PDB entry 3BAR | X-ray diffraction, 1.90 A resolution | chains A and B

# Chain A (and B)
Molecule: Orotidine 5'-phosphate decarboxylase
From: Plasmodium falciparum
Notes: EC 4.1.1.23; chain B of this document is another copy of the same molecule, construct and numbering; everything in this record applies to it too
UniProtKB: Q8T6J6 (Q8T6J6_PLAFA); residue numbers follow UniProt; this construct covers 1-323
Chain sequence (342 residues; each row starts with the number of its first residue; numbers below 1 keep their minus sign (Met-18 is residue -18)):
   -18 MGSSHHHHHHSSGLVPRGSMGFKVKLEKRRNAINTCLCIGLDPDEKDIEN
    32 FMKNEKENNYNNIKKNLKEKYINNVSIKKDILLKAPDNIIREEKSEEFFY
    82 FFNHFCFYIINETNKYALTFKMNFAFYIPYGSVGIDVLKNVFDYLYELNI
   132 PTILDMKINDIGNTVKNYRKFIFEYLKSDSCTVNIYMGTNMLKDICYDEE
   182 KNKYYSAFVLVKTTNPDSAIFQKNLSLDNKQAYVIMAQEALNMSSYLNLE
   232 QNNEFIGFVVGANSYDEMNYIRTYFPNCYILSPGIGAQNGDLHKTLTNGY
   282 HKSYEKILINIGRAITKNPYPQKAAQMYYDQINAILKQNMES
Not modelled in the structure: -18 to -2, 322-323 (chain B: -18 to -1, 322-323)
Sequence notes: expression tag (-18 to 0)
Glycans and other covalent adducts: uridine-5'-monophosphate (U5P) linked to Lys138
Small-molecule neighbours:
  - uridine-5'-monophosphate (U5P), molecule 1: Asp23, Lys102, Asn104, Asp136, Thr194, Thr195, Val240, Pro264, Ile266, Ala268, Gln269, Asn291, Ile292, Gly293, Arg294
  - uridine-5'-monophosphate (U5P), molecule 2: Asp141, Ile142, Thr145, Met168

# How chain A and chain B interact
Pairs across the interface (105; chain A residue first):
  Glu26(A) with Lys151(B), salt bridge
  Asn104(A) with Asp141(B), hydrogen bond; Thr145(B)
  Phe105(A) with Phe105(B), hydrophobic; Ile109(B), hydrophobic; Tyr149(B)
  Ala106(A) with Thr145(B); Asn148(B); Tyr149(B)
  Phe107(A) with Thr145(B); Asn148(B)
  Ile109(A) with Phe105(B), hydrophobic; Ile116(B), hydrophobic; Phe152(B)
  Pro110(A) with Asn148(B); Phe152(B), hydrophobic; Tyr156(B)
  Tyr111(A) with Lys151(B); Tyr156(B)
  Gly112(A) with Ile116(B); Tyr156(B)
  Ser113(A) with Ser113(B); Ile116(B); Asp117(B), hydrogen bond
  Ile116(A) with Ile109(B), hydrophobic; Gly112(B); Ser113(B)
  Asp117(A) with Ser113(B), hydrogen bond
  Lys138(A) with Asn140(B); Asp141(B), salt bridge
  Asn140(A) with Lys138(B); Asn140(B); Asn165(B); Leu191(B)
  Asp141(A) with Asn104(B), hydrogen bond; Lys138(B), salt bridge
  Ile142(A) with Thr195(B); Gln269(B); Arg294(B)
  Asn144(A) with Arg294(B), hydrogen bond
  Thr145(A) with Asn104(B); Ala106(B); Phe107(B)
  Asn148(A) with Ala106(B); Phe107(B); Pro110(B)
  Tyr149(A) with Phe105(B); Ala106(B); Ile109(B), hydrophobic
  Lys151(A) with Glu26(B), salt bridge; Tyr111(B)
  Phe152(A) with Ile109(B); Pro110(B), hydrophobic
  Tyr156(A) with Tyr111(B); Gly112(B)
  Asn165(A) with Asn140(B); Asn165(B), hydrogen bond
  Ile166(A) with Phe202(B)
  Tyr167(A) with Tyr167(B), hydrophobic; Phe202(B); Gln203(B); Ala213(B); Met217(B)
  Met168(A) with Leu191(B), hydrophobic; Thr194(B); Asn196(B), hydrogen bond (backbone-side chain); Ser199(B); Gln203(B)
  Gly169(A) with Asp198(B); Ile201(B)
  Thr170(A) with Asp198(B), hydrogen bond (backbone-side chain)
  Asn171(A) with Asp198(B), hydrogen bond (backbone-side chain)
  Leu191(A) with Asn140(B); Met168(B), hydrophobic
  Thr194(A) with Met168(B)
  Thr195(A) with Ile142(B)
  Asn196(A) with Met168(B), hydrogen bond (side chain-backbone)
  Asp198(A) with Gly169(B); Thr170(B), hydrogen bond (side chain-backbone); Asn171(B), hydrogen bond (side chain-backbone)
  Ser199(A) with Met168(B)
  Ile201(A) with Gly169(B); Glu220(B)
  Phe202(A) with Ile166(B); Tyr167(B); Ile216(B), hydrophobic; Met217(B), hydrophobic; Glu220(B)
  Gln203(A) with Tyr167(B); Met168(B)
  Asn205(A) with Leu208(B)
  Leu206(A) with Ser207(B); Ala213(B), hydrophobic
  Ser207(A) with Leu206(B); Ser207(B), hydrogen bond (backbone-backbone)
  Leu208(A) with Asn205(B); Leu206(B)
  Ala213(A) with Tyr167(B); Leu206(B), hydrophobic
  Met217(A) with Tyr167(B); Phe202(B), hydrophobic
  Glu220(A) with Ile201(B); Phe202(B)
  Gln269(A) with Ile142(B)
  Arg294(A) with Asn144(B), hydrogen bond
Also at the interface, not in a pair above, chain A (52 interface residues in all): Met137, Pro197, Tyr214, Ile216
Also at the interface, not in a pair above, chain B (52 interface residues in all): Met137, Pro197, Tyr214

# In short
The chain A/chain B interface involves 52 residues from each chain; the contacts include 14 hydrogen bonds and
4 salt bridges. Polar pairs include Glu26(A)-Lys151(B), Lys138(A)-Asp141(B) and Asn104(A)-Asp141(B). Ligands
of chain A: uridine-5'-monophosphate. Uridine-5'-monophosphate is covalently linked to Lys138(A).
Both chains are Orotidine 5'-phosphate decarboxylase (Plasmodium falciparum). Entry 3BAR (Crystal structure of
Plasmodium falciparum orotidine 5'-phosphate decarboxylase covalently modified by 6-azido-UMP) was determined
by X-ray diffraction (same publication as 2QAF and 2Q8Z).
